Entry 7RZ1 (X-ray diffraction, 2.05 A resolution); this record covers chain A.

[Chain A]
Molecule: Lysozyme C
Source organism: Gallus gallus
Notes: EC 3.2.1.17
Reference sequence: P00698 (LYSC_CHICK); residues 1-129 here correspond to UniProt positions 19-147 (UniProt number = residue number + 18)
Sequence (129 residues; numbered 1 to 129; the number before each row is that of its first residue):
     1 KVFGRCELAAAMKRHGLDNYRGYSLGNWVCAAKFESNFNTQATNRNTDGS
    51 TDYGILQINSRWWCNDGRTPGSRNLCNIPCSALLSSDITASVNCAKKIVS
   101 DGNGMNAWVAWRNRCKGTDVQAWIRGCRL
Curated features (UniProtKB/Swiss-Prot):
  - active site: Glu35, Asp52
  - binding site (substrate): Asp101
Disulfide bonds: Cys6-Cys127, Cys30-Cys115, Cys64-Cys80, Cys76-Cys94
Ligand contacts:
  - ethanolamine (ETA), molecule 1: Lys1, Phe3, Glu7, Ala10, Ala11
  - ethanolamine (ETA), molecule 2: Leu56, Gln57, Ile58, Asn59, Trp63, Ile98, Ala107, Trp108
What the authors report for this chain:
  - binding site for formate: Arg14

[Summary]
Chain A binds ethanolamine. Curated annotation (UniProt) lists active-site residues Glu35 and Asp52 and
substrate-binding residue Asp101. The paper reports a binding site for formate at Arg14.
Chain A is Lysozyme C (Gallus gallus); the structure, Hen egg-white lysozyme with ionic liquid ethanolammonium
formate 14.4 mol%, was determined by X-ray diffraction (same publication as 7RXY, 7RYD, 7RYK, 7RZ0 and 7RZ2).
